PDB entry 9I8Y | electron microscopy, 2.89 A resolution | chains A and E of the 5 polymer chains in the assembly

# Chain A
Name: CRISPR-associated endodeoxyribonuclease Cas12f1
From: Syntrophomonas palmitatica JCM 14374
Notes: EC 3.1.-.-
UniProt: P0DW62 (CS12F_SYNPJ); residue numbers follow UniProt; this construct covers 1-497
Amino-acid sequence (500 residues; each row starts with the number of its first residue; numbers below 1 keep their minus sign (Ser-2 is residue -2)):
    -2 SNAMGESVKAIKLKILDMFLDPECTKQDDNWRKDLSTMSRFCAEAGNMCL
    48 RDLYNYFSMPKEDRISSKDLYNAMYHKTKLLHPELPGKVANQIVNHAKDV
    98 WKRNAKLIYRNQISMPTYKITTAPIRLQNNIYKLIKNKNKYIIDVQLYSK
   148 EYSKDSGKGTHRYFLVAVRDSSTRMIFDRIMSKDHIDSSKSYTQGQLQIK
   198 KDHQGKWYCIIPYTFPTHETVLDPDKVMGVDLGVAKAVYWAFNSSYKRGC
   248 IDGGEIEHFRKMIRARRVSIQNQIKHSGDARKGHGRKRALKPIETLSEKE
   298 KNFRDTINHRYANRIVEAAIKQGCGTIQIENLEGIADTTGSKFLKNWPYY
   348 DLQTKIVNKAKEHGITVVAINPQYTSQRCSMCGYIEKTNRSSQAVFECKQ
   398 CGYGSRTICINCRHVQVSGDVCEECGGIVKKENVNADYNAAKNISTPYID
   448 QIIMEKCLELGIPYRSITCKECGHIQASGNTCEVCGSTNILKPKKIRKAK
Unresolved in the structure: -2 to 2, 182-186, 330-343, 404-429, 460-497
Differences from the reference sequence: expression tag (-2 to 0)
Curated features (UniProtKB/Swiss-Prot):
  - region: His215 to Lys223 (Linker), Ala433 to Lys453 (RuvC-II)
  - active site: Asp228, Glu327, Asp434
  - binding site (Zn(2+)): Cys376, Cys379, Cys395, Cys398
Bound ions: Zn2+: Cys376, Cys379, Cys395, Cys398
What the authors report for this chain:
  - catalytic residues: Asp228, Glu327, Asp434
  - self-association interface (contacts with another copy of this molecule): Asn27 to Met56, Asn108 to Pro121, Gln270 to His273
  - binding site for DNA target strand: Val5, Ala7, Tyr68, Gln89, Pro209
  - specificity-determining residues: Tyr72
  - binding site for DNA non-target strand: Tyr72
  - mutagenesis - D228A: abolished catalytic activity
  - mutagenesis - N88A/Q89A/N92A: abolished binding to PAM
  - binding site for sgRNA (single-guide RNA) (chain E): Ser242 to Arg245

# Chain E
Molecule: sgRNA (single-guide RNA)
Sequence (210 nucleotides; each row starts with the number of its first residue; numbers below 1 keep their minus sign (G-191 is residue -191)):
  -191 GGGAUUUACUCUGUUUCGCGCGCCAGGGCAGUUAGGUGCCCUAAAAGAGC
  -141 GAAGUGGCCGAAAGGAAAGGCUAACGCUUCUCUAACGCUACGGCGACCUU
   -91 GGCGAAAUGCCAUCAAUACCACGCGGCCCGAAAGGGUUCGCGCGAAACUG
   -41 AGUAAUGAAAGUCGCAUCUUGCGUAAGCGCGUGGAUUGAAACAGUUGACC
     9 CAACGUCGCC
Unresolved in the structure: -191 to -170, -134 to -122, -71 to -10

# How chain A and chain E interact
Pairs across the interface (132):
  Val5(A) - A1(E)  base contact
  Lys6(A) - A1(E)  salt bridge to the phosphate
  Ala7(A) - A1(E)  hydrogen bond to the sugar
  Ala7(A) - G2(E)  sugar contact
  Lys9(A) - U-160(E)  hydrogen bond to the sugar
  Lys9(A) - U3(E)  phosphate contact
  Lys11(A) - A-162(E)  salt bridge to the phosphate
  Lys11(A) - G-161(E)  hydrogen bond to the phosphate
  Lys11(A) - U-160(E)  salt bridge to the phosphate
  Phe16(A) - G-99(E)  phosphate contact
  Cys21(A) - G-99(E)  phosphate contact
  Arg37(A) - U-113(E)  hydrogen bond to the base
  His93(A) - U4(E)  sugar contact
  Val97(A) - U4(E)  sugar contact
  Val97(A) - G5(E)  sugar contact
  Arg100(A) - U4(E)  hydrogen bond to the base
  Asn101(A) - G5(E)  hydrogen bond to the sugar
  Ile110(A) - A6(E)  sugar contact
  Ile110(A) - C7(E)  phosphate contact
  Ser111(A) - A6(E)  sugar contact
  Ser111(A) - C7(E)  hydrogen bond to the phosphate
  Met112(A) - A6(E)  phosphate contact
  Pro113(A) - G5(E)  phosphate contact
  Pro113(A) - A6(E)  phosphate contact
  Thr114(A) - G5(E)  hydrogen bond to the phosphate
  Thr114(A) - A6(E)  hydrogen bond to the phosphate
  Tyr115(A) - U4(E)  phosphate contact
  Tyr115(A) - G5(E)  phosphate contact
  Lys116(A) - G5(E)  salt bridge to the phosphate
  Lys116(A) - A6(E)  salt bridge to the phosphate
  Thr118(A) - C-112(E)  phosphate contact
  Thr119(A) - U4(E)  phosphate contact
  Pro121(A) - U3(E)  sugar contact
  Pro121(A) - U4(E)  sugar contact
  Arg123(A) - U4(E)  sugar contact
  Asn136(A) - G-97(E)  phosphate contact
  Lys137(A) - C-98(E)  phosphate contact
  Ala164(A) - G-161(E)  sugar contact
  Arg166(A) - A-162(E)  hydrogen bond to the phosphate
  Arg166(A) - G-161(E)  salt bridge to the phosphate
  Arg166(A) - A-96(E)  salt bridge to the phosphate
  Arg166(A) - C-95(E)  salt bridge to the phosphate
  Asp167(A) - G-161(E)  base contact
  Ser169(A) - C0(E)  hydrogen bond to the base
  Gln195(A) - U3(E)  sugar contact
  Lys197(A) - U3(E)  sugar contact
  Lys197(A) - U4(E)  phosphate contact
  Lys203(A) - C-163(E)  phosphate contact
  Lys203(A) - U-160(E)  salt bridge to the phosphate
  Lys203(A) - U-159(E)  salt bridge to the phosphate
  Tyr205(A) - U-160(E)  sugar contact
  Ile207(A) - G2(E)  phosphate contact
  Ile207(A) - U3(E)  phosphate contact
  Lys233(A) - A-85(E)  salt bridge to the phosphate
  Tyr243(A) - A-87(E)  base contact
  Arg245(A) - A-86(E)  hydrogen bond to the base
  Gly246(A) - A-86(E)  base contact
  Cys247(A) - A-86(E)  sugar contact
  Cys247(A) - A-85(E)  base contact
  Ile248(A) - A-85(E)  base contact
  Asp249(A) - A-85(E)  base contact
  Arg263(A) - G-166(E)  salt bridge to the phosphate
  Arg263(A) - G-165(E)  salt bridge to the phosphate
  Val265(A) - A11(E)  sugar contact
  Val265(A) - C12(E)  sugar contact
  Ile267(A) - A-147(E)  base contact
  Gln268(A) - G-116(E)  base contact
  Gln268(A) - A11(E)  sugar contact
  Gln268(A) - C12(E)  sugar contact
  Gln268(A) - G13(E)  sugar contact
  Asn269(A) - C12(E)  phosphate contact
  Asn269(A) - G13(E)  phosphate contact
  Gln270(A) - A-147(E)  hydrogen bond to the phosphate
  Gln270(A) - A-146(E)  hydrogen bond to the phosphate
  Ile271(A) - G-116(E)  base contact
  Ile271(A) - G13(E)  sugar contact
  Lys272(A) - G13(E)  phosphate contact
  Lys272(A) - U14(E)  phosphate contact
  Ser274(A) - A-146(E)  phosphate contact
  Gly275(A) - A-146(E)  hydrogen bond to the phosphate
  Gly275(A) - G-145(E)  phosphate contact
  Asp276(A) - G-145(E)  phosphate contact
  Ala277(A) - G-145(E)  phosphate contact
  Arg278(A) - A-146(E)  salt bridge to the phosphate
  Arg278(A) - G-116(E)  phosphate contact
  Lys279(A) - C-117(E)  phosphate contact
  Lys279(A) - G-116(E)  phosphate contact
  Gly280(A) - C-117(E)  phosphate contact
  Gly280(A) - G-116(E)  hydrogen bond to the phosphate
  His281(A) - A-144(E)  base contact
  His281(A) - G-143(E)  base contact
  His281(A) - G-116(E)  phosphate contact
  His281(A) - C-112(E)  hydrogen bond to the base
  Gly282(A) - G-116(E)  hydrogen bond to the phosphate
  Gly282(A) - U-114(E)  phosphate contact
  Arg283(A) - G-116(E)  hydrogen bond to the phosphate
  Arg283(A) - C-115(E)  salt bridge to the phosphate
  Arg283(A) - U-114(E)  salt bridge to the phosphate
  Lys284(A) - U-111(E)  salt bridge to the phosphate
  Arg285(A) - A-146(E)  hydrogen bond to the base
  Arg285(A) - G-145(E)  hydrogen bond to the base
  Arg285(A) - A-144(E)  base contact
  Arg285(A) - U-111(E)  base contact
  Leu287(A) - G-116(E)  base contact
  Lys288(A) - U-109(E)  hydrogen bond to the base
  Pro289(A) - A-147(E)  sugar contact
  Thr292(A) - G-165(E)  phosphate contact
  Leu293(A) - G-165(E)  phosphate contact
  Lys296(A) - G-165(E)  phosphate contact
  Lys296(A) - A-158(E)  salt bridge to the phosphate
  Asn299(A) - U-159(E)  hydrogen bond to the sugar
  Phe300(A) - U-159(E)  hydrogen bond to the sugar
  Phe300(A) - A-158(E)  sugar contact
  Thr303(A) - U-159(E)  hydrogen bond to the base
  Thr303(A) - A-2(E)  base contact
  His306(A) - A-1(E)  hydrogen bond to the sugar
  His306(A) - C0(E)  hydrogen bond to the sugar
  His306(A) - A1(E)  sugar contact
  Arg307(A) - A-158(E)  base contact
  Arg307(A) - A-2(E)  hydrogen bond to the sugar
  Arg307(A) - A-1(E)  sugar contact
  Asn310(A) - A-1(E)  hydrogen bond to the phosphate
  Asn310(A) - C0(E)  phosphate contact
  Arg311(A) - A-2(E)  salt bridge to the phosphate
  Arg311(A) - A-1(E)  salt bridge to the phosphate
  Lys318(A) - C-89(E)  salt bridge to the phosphate
  Lys352(A) - A1(E)  sugar contact
  Asn355(A) - A1(E)  hydrogen bond to the base
  Lys356(A) - A-1(E)  phosphate contact
  Lys356(A) - C0(E)  salt bridge to the phosphate
  Asn432(A) - A-85(E)  hydrogen bond to the phosphate
  Tyr435(A) - A-87(E)  hydrogen bond to the sugar
Other interface residues (no listed pair), chain A (88 interface residues in all): Thr22, Gln109, Thr170, Lys244, Arg261, Ser266, Ala286, Asn430
Other interface residues (no listed pair), chain E (48 interface residues in all): G-164, G-157, A-148, A10

# In short
88 residues of chain A and 48 residues of chain E are in contact, with 32 hydrogen bonds and 22 salt bridges.
Among the polar pairs are Arg37(A)-U-113(E), Arg100(A)-U4(E) and Ser169(A)-C0(E). The paper reports catalytic
residues Asp228(A), Glu327(A) and Asp434(A); D228A of chain A abolishes catalytic activity.
Chain A is CRISPR-associated endodeoxyribonuclease Cas12f1 (Syntrophomonas palmitatica JCM 14374) and chain E
is sgRNA (single-guide RNA); the structure, SpCas12Cas12f1 in complex with sgRNA and cognate DNA, was
determined by electron microscopy.
